4KN9 - chains S and L; structure by X-ray diffraction, 1.40 A resolution.

Chain S:
Name: Periplasmic [NiFeSe] hydrogenase small subunit
Source organism: Desulfomicrobium baculatum
Notes: EC 1.12.99.6
UniProt: P13063 (PHSS_DESBA); residues 1-283 here correspond to UniProt positions 33-315 (UniProt number = residue number + 32)
Amino-acid sequence (283 residues; each row starts with the number of its first residue):
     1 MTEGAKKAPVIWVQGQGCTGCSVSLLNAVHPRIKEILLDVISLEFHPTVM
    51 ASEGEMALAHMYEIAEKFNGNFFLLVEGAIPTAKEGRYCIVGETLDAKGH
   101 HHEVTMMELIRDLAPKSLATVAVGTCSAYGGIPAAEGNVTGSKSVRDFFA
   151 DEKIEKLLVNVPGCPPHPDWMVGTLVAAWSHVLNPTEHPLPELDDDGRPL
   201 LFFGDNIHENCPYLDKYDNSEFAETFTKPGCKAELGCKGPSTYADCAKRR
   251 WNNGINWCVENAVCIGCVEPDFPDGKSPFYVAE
Disordered / not traced: 1-4
Ion coordination: 4Fe-4S cluster Fe site 1: Cys18, Cys21, Cys126, Cys164; Ca2+ near Glu152 (its only coordinating residue here); 4Fe-4S cluster Fe site 2: His208, Cys211, Cys231, Cys237; 4Fe-4S cluster Fe site 3: Cys246, Cys258, Cys264, Cys267
Ligand contacts:
  - 4Fe-4S cluster (SF4), molecule 1: Gly17, Cys18, Thr19, Gly20, Cys21, Glu77, Gly78, Gly124, Thr125, Cys126, Gly163, Cys164, Pro165
  - 4Fe-4S cluster (SF4), molecule 2: Ile207, His208, Cys211, Tyr213, Leu214, Tyr217, Cys231, Lys232, Ala233, Cys237, Gly239, Pro240, Val259
  - 4Fe-4S cluster (SF4), molecule 3: Ile207, Thr242, Ala244, Cys246, Trp251, Trp257, Cys258, Cys264, Ile265, Gly266, Cys267, Val268
Swiss-Prot annotation at these positions:
  - binding site ([4Fe-4S] cluster): Cys18, Cys21, Cys126, Cys164, His208, Cys211, Cys231, Cys237, Cys246, Cys258, Cys264, Cys267

Chain L:
Name: Nickel-dependent hydrogenase large subunit
Source organism: Desulfomicrobium baculatum
Notes: EC 1.12.99.6
UniProt: C7LN88 (C7LN88_DESBD); residues 0-498 here correspond to UniProt positions 1-499 (UniProt number = residue number + 1)
Amino-acid sequence (499 residues; each row starts with the number of its first residue; numbering starts at 0):
     0 MSQAATPAADGKVKISIDPLTRVEGHLKIEVEVKDGKVVDAKCSGGMFRG
    50 FEQILRGRDPRDSSQIVQRICGVCPTAHCTASVMAQDDAFGVKVTTNGRI
   100 TRNLIFGANYLQSHILHFYHLAALDYVKGPDVSPFVPRYANADLLTDRIK
   150 DGAKADATNTYGLNQYLKALEIRRICHEMVAMFGGRMPHVQGMVVGGATE
   200 IPTADKVAEYAARFKEVQKFVIEEYLPLIYTLGSVYTDLFETGIGWKNVI
   250 AFGVFPEDDDYKTFLLKPGVYIDGKDEEFDSKLVKEYVGHSFFDHSAPGG
   300 LHYSVGETNPNPDKPGAYSFVKAPRYKDKPCEVGPLARMWVQNPELSPVG
   350 QKLLKELYGIEAKNFRDLGDKAFSIMGRHVARAEETWLTAVAVEKWLKQV
   400 QPGAETYVKSEIPDAAEGTGFTEAPRGALLHYLKIKDKKIENYQIVSATL
   450 WNANPRDDMGQRGPIEEALIGVPVPDIKNPVNVGRLVRSYDPULGCAVH
Disordered / not traced: 0-9
Modified / non-standard residues: Sec492 (selenocysteine)
Ion coordination: Ca2+: Glu51, Ile444, His498; Ni2+: Cys70, Cys73, Sec492, Cys495; carbonmonoxide-(dicyano) iron Fe: Cys73, Cys495
Ligand contacts:
  - carbonmonoxide-(dicyano) iron (FCO): Cys70, Cys73, His77, Ala423, Pro424, Arg425, Leu428, Ser446, Ala447, Thr448, Sec492, Cys495
  - hydrosulfuric acid (H2S): Cys73, Pro74, Thr75, Ala76, Phe105, Asn108, Pro424

Interface between chain S and chain L:
Residue-residue contacts (164):
  Gln14(S) - His25(L)  hydrogen bond (backbone-side chain)
  Gly15(S) - His25(L)  hydrogen bond (backbone-side chain)
  Gly15(S) - Met46(L)
  Gln16(S) - Met46(L)
  Gln16(S) - Phe47(L)  hydrogen bond (side chain-backbone)
  Gln16(S) - Arg48(L)
  Gly17(S) - Met46(L)
  Gly17(S) - Arg48(L)
  Cys18(S) - Glu23(L)
  Cys18(S) - Arg48(L)
  Cys18(S) - Arg68(L)
  Cys18(S) - Ile69(L)
  Cys18(S) - Cys70(L)
  Cys18(S) - Gly71(L)  hydrogen bond (backbone-backbone)
  Cys18(S) - His188(L)
  Thr19(S) - Glu23(L)  hydrogen bond
  Gly20(S) - Gly71(L)
  Gly20(S) - Pro187(L)
  Val23(S) - Gly71(L)
  Val23(S) - Val72(L)  hydrophobic
  Val23(S) - Arg172(L)
  Val23(S) - His176(L)
  Val23(S) - Pro187(L)  hydrophobic
  Ser24(S) - Pro187(L)
  Leu26(S) - Leu115(L)  hydrophobic
  Leu26(S) - Arg172(L)
  Asn27(S) - Arg172(L)  hydrogen bond
  Asn27(S) - Arg173(L)
  Asn27(S) - His176(L)  hydrogen bond
  Asn27(S) - Met186(L)  hydrogen bond (side chain-backbone)
  Ala28(S) - Arg173(L)
  Val29(S) - Arg173(L)
  Arg32(S) - Glu170(L)  salt bridge
  Arg32(S) - Arg173(L)
  Ile33(S) - Leu169(L)  hydrophobic
  Leu43(S) - Ser132(L)
  Leu43(S) - Pro133(L)
  Glu44(S) - Ser132(L)  hydrogen bond
  Pro47(S) - Thr20(L)
  Pro47(S) - Arg21(L)  hydrogen bond (backbone-backbone)
  Thr48(S) - Arg21(L)
  Thr48(S) - Leu120(L)
  Val49(S) - Arg21(L)
  Val49(S) - Leu123(L)
  Met50(S) - Thr20(L)
  Met50(S) - Arg21(L)  hydrogen bond (backbone-side chain)
  Met50(S) - Pro133(L)
  Ala51(S) - Arg21(L)  hydrogen bond (backbone-side chain)
  Ala51(S) - Pro133(L)  hydrogen bond (backbone-backbone)
  Ala51(S) - Phe134(L)
  Ala51(S) - Pro136(L)
  Ser52(S) - Thr20(L)  hydrogen bond (backbone-side chain)
  Ser52(S) - Pro136(L)  hydrogen bond (backbone-backbone)
  Glu53(S) - Ile16(L)
  Glu53(S) - Pro18(L)
  Glu53(S) - Leu19(L)
  Glu53(S) - Thr20(L)
  Glu53(S) - Tyr138(L)  hydrogen bond
  Glu53(S) - Arg487(L)  salt bridge
  Gly54(S) - Ile16(L)
  Gly54(S) - Asp17(L)
  Gly54(S) - Pro18(L)  hydrogen bond (backbone-backbone)
  Met56(S) - Arg137(L)
  Met56(S) - Tyr138(L)
  Leu58(S) - Asp17(L)
  Leu58(S) - Pro18(L)
  His60(S) - Ser132(L)
  His60(S) - Pro136(L)
  Lys84(S) - Pro311(L)
  Arg87(S) - Pro311(L)
  Arg87(S) - Asp312(L)  salt bridge
  Arg87(S) - Phe319(L)
  Tyr88(S) - Gly45(L)
  Tyr88(S) - Met46(L)
  Tyr88(S) - Phe47(L)  hydrogen bond (backbone-backbone)
  Tyr88(S) - Pro309(L)
  Tyr88(S) - Pro311(L)
  Tyr88(S) - Phe319(L)  hydrophobic
  Cys89(S) - His25(L)
  Cys89(S) - Gly45(L)
  Cys89(S) - Met46(L)  hydrophobic
  Ile90(S) - His25(L)
  Ile90(S) - Gly45(L)  hydrogen bond (backbone-backbone)
  Val91(S) - Pro18(L)
  Val91(S) - His25(L)
  Gly92(S) - Asp17(L)
  Glu93(S) - Ser15(L)  hydrogen bond
  Glu93(S) - Asp17(L)  hydrogen bond (backbone-backbone)
  Glu93(S) - Lys27(L)  salt bridge
  His101(S) - Ser15(L)
  Ile132(S) - Phe50(L)  hydrophobic
  Ile132(S) - Ile53(L)
  Ile132(S) - Ile65(L)  hydrophobic
  Ile132(S) - Arg68(L)
  Ala135(S) - Arg57(L)
  Glu136(S) - Ile53(L)
  Glu136(S) - Arg57(L)  hydrogen bond (backbone-side chain)
  Gly137(S) - Gln52(L)
  Asn138(S) - Ile53(L)
  Val139(S) - Gln52(L)
  Val139(S) - Pro309(L)  hydrophobic
  Thr140(S) - Phe47(L)
  Cys164(S) - Arg68(L)  hydrogen bond (backbone-side chain)
  Cys164(S) - Arg185(L)  hydrogen bond (backbone-side chain)
  Cys164(S) - His188(L)  hydrogen bond (backbone-side chain)
  Pro165(S) - Arg185(L)  hydrogen bond (backbone-side chain)
  Pro165(S) - Pro187(L)
  Pro165(S) - His188(L)
  Thr225(S) - Tyr406(L)
  Phe226(S) - Val193(L)  hydrophobic
  Phe226(S) - Thr198(L)
  Phe226(S) - Tyr406(L)  hydrophobic
  Thr227(S) - Ala197(L)
  Thr227(S) - Thr198(L)
  Thr227(S) - Ile200(L)
  Thr227(S) - Glu404(L)  hydrogen bond
  Thr227(S) - Thr405(L)
  Thr227(S) - Tyr406(L)
  Trp251(S) - Arg185(L)
  Asn252(S) - His176(L)
  Asn252(S) - Glu177(L)
  Asn252(S) - Ala180(L)
  Asn252(S) - Arg185(L)
  Asn252(S) - Met186(L)  hydrogen bond (side chain-backbone)
  Asn253(S) - Arg173(L)
  Asn253(S) - Glu177(L)  hydrogen bond
  Ile255(S) - Glu177(L)
  Ile255(S) - Ala180(L)
  Ile255(S) - Met181(L)
  Ile255(S) - Arg212(L)
  Asn256(S) - Ala180(L)  hydrogen bond (side chain-backbone)
  Asn256(S) - Met181(L)  hydrogen bond (side chain-backbone)
  Asn256(S) - Gly184(L)
  Asn256(S) - Glu199(L)  hydrogen bond
  Asn256(S) - Lys205(L)
  Trp257(S) - Gly184(L)  hydrogen bond (backbone-backbone)
  Cys258(S) - Arg185(L)
  Cys258(S) - Gln190(L)  hydrogen bond
  Glu260(S) - Lys205(L)  salt bridge
  Asn261(S) - Phe182(L)
  Asn261(S) - Gly183(L)  hydrogen bond (side chain-backbone)
  Asn261(S) - Gly184(L)
  Asn261(S) - Gln190(L)
  Asn261(S) - Gly191(L)
  Asn261(S) - Thr198(L)  hydrogen bond (backbone-side chain)
  Asn261(S) - Glu199(L)
  Ala262(S) - Gln190(L)
  Ala262(S) - Thr198(L)
  Val263(S) - Gln190(L)
  Ile265(S) - Gln64(L)
  Ile265(S) - Arg68(L)
  Ile265(S) - Gln190(L)
  Cys267(S) - Arg185(L)
  Asp274(S) - Arg57(L)  salt bridge
  Ser277(S) - Asp61(L)
  Pro278(S) - Asp58(L)
  Pro278(S) - Asp61(L)
  Phe279(S) - Asp61(L)  hydrogen bond (backbone-side chain)
  Phe279(S) - Gln64(L)
  Phe279(S) - Ile65(L)  hydrophobic
  Tyr280(S) - Arg60(L)
  Tyr280(S) - Gln64(L)
  Tyr280(S) - Val193(L)
  Val281(S) - Arg60(L)
Other interface residues (no listed pair), chain S (76 interface residues in all): Lys34, Leu38, Ser42, Ala57, Pro133, Lys228, Phe272, Pro273
Other interface residues (no listed pair), chain L (76 interface residues in all): Val22, Gly24, His119, Val131, Val135, Leu166, Gly483

Overview:
The chain S/chain L interface involves 76 residues from each chain; the contacts include 37 hydrogen bonds and
6 salt bridges. Polar pairs include Arg32(S)-Glu170(L), Glu53(S)-Arg487(L) and Arg87(S)-Asp312(L). Bound to
chain S: 3 copies of 4Fe-4S cluster.
Chain S is Periplasmic [NiFeSe] hydrogenase small subunit and chain L is Nickel-dependent hydrogenase large
subunit, both from Desulfomicrobium baculatum; the structure, High-resolution structure of H2-activated
anaerobically purified Dm. baculatum [NiFeSe]-hydrogenase after crystallization under air, was determined by
X-ray diffraction together with 4KL8, 4KO1, 4KO2, 4KO3 and 4KO4 from the same study.
